4GMS - chains A and F of the 12 polymer chains in the assembly; structure by X-ray diffraction, 2.95 A resolution.

# Chain A
Molecule: Hemagglutinin HA1 chain
From: Influenza A virus
UniProtKB: P03435 (HEMA_I75A3); residues 11-329 here correspond to UniProt positions 28-346 (UniProt number = residue number + 17)
Sequence (320 residues; each row starts with the number of its first residue):
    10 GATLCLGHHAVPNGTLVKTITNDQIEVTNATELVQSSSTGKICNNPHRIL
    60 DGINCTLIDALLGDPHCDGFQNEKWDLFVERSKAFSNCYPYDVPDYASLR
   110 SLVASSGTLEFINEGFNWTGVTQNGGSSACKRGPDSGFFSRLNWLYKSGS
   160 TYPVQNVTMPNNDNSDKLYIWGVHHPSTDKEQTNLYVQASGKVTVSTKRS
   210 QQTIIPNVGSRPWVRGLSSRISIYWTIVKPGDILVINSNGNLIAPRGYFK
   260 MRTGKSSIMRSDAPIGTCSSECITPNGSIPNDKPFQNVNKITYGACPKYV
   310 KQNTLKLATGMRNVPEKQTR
Disordered / not traced: 326-329
Construct notes: expression tag (10)
Cystine bridges: Cys52-Cys277, Cys64-Cys76, Cys97-Cys139, Cys281-Cys305
Glycans and other covalent adducts: N-acetylglucosamine (NAG) linked to Asn38, Asn63, Asn126, Asn285; glycan linked to Asn165
What the authors report for this chain:
  - post-translational modification sites: Asn165

# Chain F
Molecule: Hemagglutinin HA2 chain
From: Influenza A virus
UniProtKB: P03435 (HEMA_I75A3); residues 1-176 here correspond to UniProt positions 347-522 (UniProt number = residue number + 346)
Sequence (176 residues; numbered 1 to 176; the number before each row is that of its first residue):
     1 GIFGAIAGFIENGWEGMIDGWYGFRHQNSEGTGQAADLKSTQAAIDQING
    51 KLNRVIEKTNEKFHQIEKEFSEVEGRIQDLEKYVEDTKIDLWSYNAELLV
   101 ALENQHTIDLTDSEMNKLFEKTRRQLRENAEDMGNGCFKIYHKCDNACIG
   151 SIRNGTYDHDVYRDEALNNRFQIKGV
Disordered / not traced: 172-176
Cystine bridges: Cys144-Cys148
Glycans and other covalent adducts: N-acetylglucosamine (NAG) linked to Asn154

# How chain A and chain F interact
Contacting residue pairs (8; chain A residue first):
  Thr28(A) - Arg54(F)
  Ile29(A) - Lys51(F)
  Ile29(A) - Arg54(F)  hydrogen bond (backbone-side chain)
  Ile29(A) - Glu103(F)
  Thr30(A) - Gln47(F)
  Thr30(A) - Gly50(F)
  Thr30(A) - His106(F)
  Lys310(A) - Asn60(F)
Interface residues without a listed pair, chain F (8 interface residues in all): Leu110

# Overview
Chain A and chain F form an interface of 4 and 8 residues respectively, with 1 hydrogen bond. The
hydrogen-bonded pair is Ile29(A)-Arg54(F). Covalently linked N-acetylglucosamine: at Asn38(A), Asn63(A),
Asn126(A) and Asn285(A). Covalently linked N-acetylglucosamine: at Asn154(F). The paper reports a modification
site at Asn165(A).
Here chain A is Hemagglutinin HA1 chain and chain F is Hemagglutinin HA2 chain, both from Influenza A virus.
Entry 4GMS (Crystal structure of heterosubtypic Fab S139/1 in complex with influenza A H3 hemagglutinin) was
determined by X-ray diffraction, deposited together with 4GMT.
